Entry 3LJA (X-ray diffraction, 2.75 A resolution); this record covers chains H and J of the 10 polymer chains in the assembly.

== Chain H ==
Molecule: Histone H2B 1.1
From: Xenopus laevis
Reference sequence: P02281 (H2B11_XENLA); residues 1-122 here correspond to UniProt positions 5-126 (UniProt number = residue number + 4)
Amino-acid sequence (122 residues; each row starts with the number of its first residue):
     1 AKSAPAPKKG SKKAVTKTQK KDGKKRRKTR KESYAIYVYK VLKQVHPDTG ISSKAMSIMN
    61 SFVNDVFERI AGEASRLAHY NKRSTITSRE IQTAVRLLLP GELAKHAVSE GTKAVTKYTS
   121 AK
Unresolved in the structure: 1-23
Ion coordination: Mn2+ near Val45 (its only coordinating residue here)

== Chain J ==
Molecule: 147-nt DNA strand
Sequence (147 nucleotides; each row starts with the number of its first residue; numbers below 1 keep their minus sign (DA-73 is residue -73)):
   -73 ATCAATATCC ACCTGCAGAT ACTACCAAAA GTGTATTTGG AAACTGCTCC ATCAAAAGGC
   -13 ATGTTCAGCT GGATTCCAGC TGAACATGCC TTTTGATGGA GCAGTTTCCA AATACACTTT
    47 TGGTAGTATC TGCAGGTGGA TATTGAT
Ion coordination: Mn2+ site 1 near DG-56 (its only coordinating residue here); Mn2+ site 2: DG-35, DG-34; Mn2+ site 3 near DG-34 (its only coordinating residue here); Mn2+ site 4 near DG-6 (its only coordinating residue here); Mn2+ site 5 near DG-3 (its only coordinating residue here); Mn2+ site 6 near DA4 (its only coordinating residue here); Mn2+ site 7 near DC11 (its only coordinating residue here); Mn2+ site 8 near DG27 (its only coordinating residue here); Mn2+ site 9 near DG48 (its only coordinating residue here); Mn2+ site 10 near DG61 (its only coordinating residue here)

== Chain H / chain J interface ==
Pairs across the interface (17; chain H residue first):
  Lys24(H) with DC-48(J), sugar contact
  Lys25(H) with DA-47(J), sugar contact; DT31(J), salt bridge to the phosphate
  Arg26(H) with DG30(J), phosphate contact; DT31(J), phosphate contact
  Arg27(H) with DG30(J), hydrogen bond to the sugar
  Lys28(H) with DA-47(J), sugar contact
  Thr29(H) with DG30(J), hydrogen bond to the phosphate
  Arg30(H) with DA-46(J), sugar contact
  Ser52(H) with DA-55(J), phosphate contact
  Ser53(H) with DA-55(J), hydrogen bond to the phosphate
  Arg83(H) with DG-34(J), phosphate contact; DA-33(J), salt bridge to the phosphate
  Ser84(H) with DG-35(J), sugar contact; DG-34(J), hydrogen bond to the phosphate
  Thr85(H) with DG-35(J), hydrogen bond to the phosphate; DG-34(J), hydrogen bond to the phosphate
Also at the interface, not in a pair above, chain H (14 interface residues in all): Tyr39, Lys82
Also at the interface, not in a pair above, chain J (12 interface residues in all): DT-54, DA-45, DA29

== In short ==
14 residues of chain H face 12 of chain J across their interface, with 6 hydrogen bonds and 2 salt bridges.
Among the polar pairs are Arg27(H)-DG30(J), Thr29(H)-DG30(J) and Ser53(H)-DA-55(J). DG-35(J) and DG-34(J) form
the Mn2+ site 2.
Here chain H is Histone H2B 1.1 (Xenopus laevis) and chain J is a 147-nt DNA strand. Entry 3LJA (Using Soft
X-Rays for a Detailed Picture of Divalent Metal Binding in the Nucleosome) was determined by X-ray
diffraction.
